Entry 8FN4 (electron microscopy, 3.70 A resolution); this record covers chains 2 and 6 of the 6 polymer chains in the assembly.

== Chain 2 ==
Name: RNA-editing substrate-binding complex protein 2 (RESC2)
From: Trypanosoma brucei
UniProt: B6SBL9 (B6SBL9_9TRYP); residues 1-492 here = UniProt positions 1-492
Sequence (492 residues; row label = number of the first residue in the row):
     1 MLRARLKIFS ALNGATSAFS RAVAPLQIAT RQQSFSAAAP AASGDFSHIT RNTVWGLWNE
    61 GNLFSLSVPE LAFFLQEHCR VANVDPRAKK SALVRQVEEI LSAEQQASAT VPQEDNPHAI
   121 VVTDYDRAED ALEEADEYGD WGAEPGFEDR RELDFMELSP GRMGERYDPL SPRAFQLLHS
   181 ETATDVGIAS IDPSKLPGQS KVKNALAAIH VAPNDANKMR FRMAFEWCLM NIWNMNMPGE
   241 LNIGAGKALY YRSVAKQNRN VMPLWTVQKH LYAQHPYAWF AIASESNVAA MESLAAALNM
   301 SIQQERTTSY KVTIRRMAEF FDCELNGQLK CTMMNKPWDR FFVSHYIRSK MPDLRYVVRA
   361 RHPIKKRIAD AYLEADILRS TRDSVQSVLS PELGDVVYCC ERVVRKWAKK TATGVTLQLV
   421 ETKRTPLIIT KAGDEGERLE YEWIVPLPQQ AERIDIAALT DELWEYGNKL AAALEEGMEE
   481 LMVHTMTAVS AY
Disordered / not traced: 1-44, 126-136, 149-170, 255-262, 317-318, 375-396, 429-436, 475-492
Reported in the primary citation:
  - mutagenesis - E240A/N242A: unchanged growth
  - mutagenesis - K311A, R402A/K406A, R424A: decreased growth

== Chain 6 ==
Name: RNA-editing substrate-binding complex protein 6 (RESC6)
From: Trypanosoma brucei
UniProt: Q57ZX7 (Q57ZX7_TRYB2); numbering as in UniProt (aligned over 1-516)
Sequence (516 residues; row label = number of the first residue in the row):
     1 MRSALRRCIL RHQGCLRMKQ SLSAFPTVVT GMTRHQGNSL IGTTHGAELS LAGDPQSVSH
    61 LSARNIATEA LQMKKLHQER GGNPMLAQQA RRVLFATSIA GQNLDARSVA LLLNTAVYFG
   121 MESDAKLVRE CIDYCLKNDK LITVDVLPIV VTACATLKSR DAREVIEMQA QKAARNAKFL
   181 DAKDVTNIIS AFSKTGINHE KLFAFLSRRV QTLARVGEFE AAHLVILANA FSRLRYRDKF
   241 LFGAIARRAM SLRERVTVNE LVPLIVAFSK IGLKDPKLSK RFATKAMEYV DQMNAEQVAS
   301 MFMAFAYFGI RYDQLFGVLT NRAVELIDEF NAQYISTTLN AFQRIGINNP ELFDNLAERA
   361 LAVVQDHDAR DISKTVTALA HFGLKDEELF KRLASHAASI ADQFDAMGLV NTAHAFARTN
   421 FLQQDMAVAL SERSVYVCRL LDAGETRRLL WALAKFQVRD PKILTPVFNR CLALHYDFFA
   481 DPTGSEEIEE IFDFYGPNFC PPLYQLYISR GSTPQA
Disordered / not traced: 1-57, 510-516

== How chain 2 and chain 6 interact ==
Residue-residue contacts - 45 pairs, chain 2 then chain 6:
  Trp58(2) - Pro84(6)  hydrophobic
  Trp58(2) - Met85(6)  hydrogen bond
  Trp58(2) - Gln88(6)
  Asn59(2) - Gln88(6)
  Asn59(2) - Arg91(6)  hydrogen bond
  Gly61(2) - Arg92(6)
  Ser102(2) - Pro84(6)
  Thr110(2) - His77(6)
  Thr110(2) - Tyr118(6)
  Val111(2) - Val117(6)
  Val111(2) - Tyr118(6)  hydrogen bond (backbone-backbone)
  Pro112(2) - Tyr118(6)  hydrophobic
  Gln113(2) - Asn114(6)
  Gln113(2) - Val117(6)
  Gln113(2) - Tyr118(6)
  Gln113(2) - Thr152(6)
  Gln113(2) - Ala153(6)
  Asp115(2) - Ser190(6)  hydrogen bond
  Asp115(2) - Lys194(6)  salt bridge
  Asp115(2) - Ile226(6)
  Pro117(2) - Val225(6)
  Pro117(2) - Pro263(6)
  His118(2) - Asn259(6)  hydrogen bond
  His118(2) - Glu260(6)  salt bridge
  Ile120(2) - Glu296(6)
  Ile120(2) - Gln297(6)
  Ile120(2) - Ser300(6)
  Val122(2) - Ser300(6)
  Val122(2) - Met303(6)  hydrophobic
  Val122(2) - Thr337(6)
  Asp124(2) - Lys270(6)
  Tyr125(2) - Ser269(6)  hydrogen bond
  Tyr125(2) - Met303(6)
  Tyr125(2) - Ala304(6)
  Tyr125(2) - Tyr307(6)  hydrophobic
  Glu144(2) - Lys158(6)
  Glu144(2) - Arg160(6)  salt bridge
  Pro145(2) - Ser123(6)
  Pro145(2) - Arg129(6)
  Pro145(2) - Ser159(6)  hydrogen bond (backbone-side chain)
  Gly146(2) - Asp161(6)
  Phe147(2) - Arg160(6)
  Lys269(2) - Asn198(6)
  Ala273(2) - Asn198(6)
  Ala273(2) - Glu200(6)
Other interface residues (no listed pair), chain 2 (26 interface residues in all): Glu60, Glu98, Gln105, Ala109, Glu114
Other interface residues (no listed pair), chain 6 (41 interface residues in all): Gln78, Gly120, Ala222, Arg235, Val262, Val266

== Summary ==
Chain 2 and chain 6 form an interface of 26 and 41 residues respectively; the contacts include 7 hydrogen
bonds and 3 salt bridges. Polar contacts include Asp115(2)-Lys194(6), His118(2)-Glu260(6) and
Glu144(2)-Arg160(6). The paper reports that K311A, R402A/K406A and R424A of chain 2 reduce growth; E240A/N242A
of chain 2 leave growth unchanged.
Chain 2 is RNA-editing substrate-binding complex protein 2 (RESC2) and chain 6 is RNA-editing
substrate-binding complex protein 6 (RESC6), both from Trypanosoma brucei; the structure, Cryo-EM structure of
RNase-treated RESC-A in trypanosomal RNA editing, was determined by electron microscopy, deposited together
with 8FN6, 8FNC, 8FNF, 8FNI and 8FNK.
